PDB entry 6UM6 | electron microscopy, 4.30 A resolution (low resolution: residue-level contacts below are approximate; hydrogen-bond / salt-bridge calls are withheld) | chains A and B of the 12 polymer chains in the assembly

[Chain A]
Name: CH848 10.17DT gp120
Organism: Human immunodeficiency virus 1
UniProtKB: A0A1W6IPB2 (A0A1W6IPB2_9HIV1); the construct lacks a stretch of the UniProt sequence and is renumbered around it, so the offset changes along the chain: 34-139 = UniProt 30-135; 148-309 = UniProt 136-297; 312-321 = UniProt 298-307; 322-358 = UniProt 309-345; 3 more segments
Sequence (463 residues; row label = number of the first residue in the row; note: 13 numbers in that range are skipped by the numbering (no residue carries them; nothing is unmodelled there)):
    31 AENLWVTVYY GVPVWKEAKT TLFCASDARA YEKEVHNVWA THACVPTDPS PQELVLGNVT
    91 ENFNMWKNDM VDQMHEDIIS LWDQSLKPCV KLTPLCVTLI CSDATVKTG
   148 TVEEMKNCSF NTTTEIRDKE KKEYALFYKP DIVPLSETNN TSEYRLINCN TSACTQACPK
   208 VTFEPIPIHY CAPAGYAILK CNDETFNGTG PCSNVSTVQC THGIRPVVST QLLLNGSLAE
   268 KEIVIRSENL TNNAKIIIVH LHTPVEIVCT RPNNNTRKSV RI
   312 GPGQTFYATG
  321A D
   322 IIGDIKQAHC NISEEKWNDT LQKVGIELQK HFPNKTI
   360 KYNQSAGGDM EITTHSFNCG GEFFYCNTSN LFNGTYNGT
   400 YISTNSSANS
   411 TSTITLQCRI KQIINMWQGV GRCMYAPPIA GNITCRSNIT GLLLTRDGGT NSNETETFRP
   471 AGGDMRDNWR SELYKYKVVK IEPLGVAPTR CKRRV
Not modelled in the structure: 31
Disulfides: Cys54-Cys74, Cys119-Cys205, Cys126-Cys196, Cys201-Cys433, Cys218-Cys247, Cys228-Cys239, Cys296-Cys331, Cys378-Cys445, Cys385-Cys418
Glycans and other covalent adducts: N-acetylglucosamine (NAG) linked to Asn154; glycan linked to Asn332
Sequence notes: expression tag (31-33); conflict Asp133 (Asn129 in A0A1W6IPB2), Thr138 (Asn134 in A0A1W6IPB2), Cys201 (Val189 in A0A1W6IPB2), Cys433 (Ala417 in A0A1W6IPB2), Lys490 (Glu474 in A0A1W6IPB2), Glu492 (Gln476 in A0A1W6IPB2), Val496 (Ile480 in A0A1W6IPB2), Arg500 (Gly484 in A0A1W6IPB2), Cys501 (Ala485 in A0A1W6IPB2)
Small-molecule neighbours:
  - N-acetylglucosamine (NAG; 2-acetamido-2-deoxy-beta-D-glucopyranose), molecule 1: Arg192, Asn197, Thr198
  - N-acetylglucosamine (NAG), molecule 2: Thr232, Asn234, Thr236
  - N-acetylglucosamine (NAG), molecule 3: Thr372, Asn386, Ser388

[Chain B]
Name: CH848 10.17DT gp41
Organism: Human immunodeficiency virus 1
UniProtKB: Q2N0S7 (Q2N0S7_9HIV1); residues 511-664 here correspond to UniProt positions 508-661 (UniProt number = residue number - 3)
Sequence (161 residues; numbered 504 to 664; the number before each row is that of its first residue):
   504 VGRRRRRRAV GIGAVFLGFL GAAGSTMGAA SMTLTVQARN LLSGIVQQQS NLLRAPEAQQ
   564 HLLKLTVWGI KQLQARVLAV ERYLRDQQLL GIWGCSGKLI CCTNVPWNSS WSNRNLSEIW
   624 DNMTWLQWDK EISNYTQIIY GLLEESQNQQ EKNEQDLLAL D
Not modelled in the structure: 504-511, 548-568
Disulfides: Cys598-Cys604
Sequence notes: expression tag (504-510); conflict Pro559 (Ile556 in Q2N0S7), Cys605 (Thr602 in Q2N0S7)

[Interface between chain A and chain B]
Contacting residue pairs - 81 pairs, chain A then chain B:
  Leu34(A) with Pro609(B); Trp610(B); Leu619(B)
  Trp35(A) with Asn607(B); Val608(B); Pro609(B); Trp610(B)
  Val36(A) with Thr606(B); Val608(B); Trp610(B)
  Thr37(A) with Cys604(B); Cys605(B)
  Val38(A) with Leu602(B); Ile603(B); Cys604(B)
  Tyr39(A) with Leu602(B); Ile603(B); Trp623(B); Trp628(B)
  Tyr40(A) with Leu537(B); Ala541(B); Leu593(B); Leu602(B)
  Gly41(A) with Leu537(B); Gln540(B)
  Val42(A) with Gln540(B); Trp628(B)
  Pro43(A) with Leu523(B); Ala526(B); Gln540(B); Trp628(B)
  Val44(A) with Leu523(B); Trp628(B); Leu629(B); Asp632(B)
  Trp45(A) with Leu523(B); Leu629(B)
  Phe53(A) with Gln575(B)
  Ala73(A) with Trp571(B)
  Cys74(A) with Trp571(B)
  Glu83(A) with Val513(B); Ala517(B)
  Leu84(A) with Val513(B); Ala517(B); Phe522(B); Gly524(B)
  Leu86(A) with Phe522(B); Leu523(B); Gly524(B)
  Asn88(A) with Gly527(B)
  Val89(A) with Ala526(B); Gly527(B)
  Asp107(A) with Lys574(B)
  Ala221(A) with Leu544(B); Ser546(B); Arg585(B)
  Tyr223(A) with Arg585(B)
  Thr244(A) with Phe522(B)
  Lys490(A) with Arg585(B)
  Ile491(A) with Gln540(B); Leu544(B)
  Pro493(A) with Asp589(B)
  Leu494(A) with Leu593(B)
  Val496(A) with Trp628(B); Trp631(B)
  Ala497(A) with Trp610(B); Trp623(B); Trp628(B)
  Pro498(A) with Trp610(B); Leu619(B); Ile622(B); Trp623(B); Trp631(B)
  Thr499(A) with Leu619(B)
  Cys501(A) with Cys605(B)
  Lys502(A) with Asn607(B)
  Arg503(A) with Cys605(B); Asn607(B); Gln653(B)
  Val505(A) with Asn607(B); Gln653(B)
Other interface residues (no listed pair), chain A (42 interface residues in all): Leu111, Gly222, Ala224, Leu226, Val489, Arg500
Other interface residues (no listed pair), chain B (44 interface residues in all): Val518, Phe519, Ala525, Ala582, Gln590, Trp596, Ser615, Leu646, Gln650

[Summary]
42 residues of chain A and 44 residues of chain B are in contact. Ligands of chain A: 3 copies of
N-acetylglucosamine. N-acetylglucosamine is covalently linked to Asn154(A).
Chain A is CH848 10.17DT gp120 and chain B is CH848 10.17DT gp41, both from Human immunodeficiency virus 1;
the structure, Cryo-EM structure of HIV-1 neutralizing antibody DH270.6 in complex with CH848 10.17DT Env, was
determined by electron microscopy together with 6UM5 and 6UM7 from the same study.
